PDB entry 4ALH | X-ray diffraction, 1.97 A resolution | chains A and B

[Chain A (and B)]
Name: Bromodomain containing 2
Source organism: Homo sapiens
Notes: fragment: n-terminal bromodomain (bd1), residues 67-200; chain B of this document is another copy of the same molecule, construct and numbering; everything in this record applies to it too
UniProtKB: P25440 (BRD2_HUMAN); numbering as in UniProt (aligned over 67-200)
Chain sequence (154 residues; row label = number of the first residue in the row):
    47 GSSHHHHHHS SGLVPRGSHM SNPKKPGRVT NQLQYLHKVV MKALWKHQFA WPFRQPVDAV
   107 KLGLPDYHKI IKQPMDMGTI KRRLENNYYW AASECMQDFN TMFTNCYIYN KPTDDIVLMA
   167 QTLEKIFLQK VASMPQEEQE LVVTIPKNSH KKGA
Unresolved in the structure: 47-74, 183-200 (chain B: 47-75, 184-200)
Differences from the reference sequence: expression tag (47-66)
Ligand contacts: 3,5 dimethyl-4-phenyl-1,2-oxazole (A9P): W97, P98, F99, V103, L108, L110, Y113, C152, Y155, N156, I162

[Chain A / chain B interface]
Residue-residue contacts (43):
  Q78(A) - A178(B)  hydrogen bond (side chain-backbone)
  I116(A) - P158(B)  hydrophobic
  S139(A) - Q175(B)  hydrogen bond
  M142(A) - L174(B)
  M142(A) - A178(B)  hydrophobic
  Q143(A) - K171(B)  hydrogen bond (side chain-backbone)
  Q143(A) - L174(B)
  Q143(A) - Q175(B)
  N146(A) - E170(B)  hydrogen bond
  N146(A) - L174(B)
  T150(A) - Y153(B)
  T150(A) - E170(B)  hydrogen bond
  Y153(A) - T150(B)
  Y153(A) - Y153(B)
  Y153(A) - I154(B)
  I154(A) - Y153(B)  hydrophobic
  I154(A) - P158(B)  hydrophobic
  I154(A) - V163(B)  hydrophobic
  I154(A) - Q167(B)
  P158(A) - I116(B)  hydrophobic
  P158(A) - I154(B)  hydrophobic
  V163(A) - I154(B)  hydrophobic
  Q167(A) - N146(B)  hydrogen bond
  Q167(A) - T150(B)  hydrogen bond
  E170(A) - N146(B)
  K171(A) - Q143(B)
  L174(A) - M142(B)
  L174(A) - Q143(B)
  L174(A) - N146(B)
  Q175(A) - S139(B)
  Q175(A) - Q143(B)
  V177(A) - V177(B)  hydrophobic
  A178(A) - Q78(B)  hydrogen bond (backbone-side chain)
  A178(A) - S139(B)
  A178(A) - M142(B)  hydrophobic
  A178(A) - M180(B)
  S179(A) - Q182(B)  hydrogen bond (backbone-side chain)
  M180(A) - A178(B)
  M180(A) - Q182(B)
  P181(A) - Q182(B)
  Q182(A) - M180(B)
  Q182(A) - P181(B)
  Q182(A) - Q182(B)  hydrogen bond (side chain-backbone)
Also at the interface, not in a pair above, chain A (24 interface residues in all): T147, F173

[In short]
24 residues of chain A face 21 of chain B across their interface; the contacts include 10 hydrogen bonds.
Polar pairs include Q78(A)-A178(B), S139(A)-Q175(B) and Q143(A)-K171(B). Bound to chain A: 3,5
dimethyl-4-phenyl-1,2-oxazole.
Chain A and chain B are both Bromodomain containing 2 (Homo sapiens); the structure, N-TERMINAL BROMODOMAIN OF
HUMAN BRD2 WITH 3,5 dimethyl-4-phenyl-1,2- oxazole, was determined by X-ray diffraction together with 4A9M,
4A9N and 4A9O from the same study.
